2BM7 - chains A and C of the 3 polymer chains in the assembly; structure by X-ray diffraction, 2.70 A resolution.

# Chain A (and C)
Name: Pentapeptide repeat family protein
From: Mycobacterium tuberculosis
Notes: chain C of this document is another copy of the same molecule, construct and numbering; everything in this record applies to it too
UniProt: O50390 (O50390_MYCTU); residues 1-183 here = UniProt positions 1-183
Amino-acid sequence (186 residues; numbered -2 to 183; the number before each row is that of its first residue; numbers below 1 keep their minus sign (Gly-2 is residue -2)):
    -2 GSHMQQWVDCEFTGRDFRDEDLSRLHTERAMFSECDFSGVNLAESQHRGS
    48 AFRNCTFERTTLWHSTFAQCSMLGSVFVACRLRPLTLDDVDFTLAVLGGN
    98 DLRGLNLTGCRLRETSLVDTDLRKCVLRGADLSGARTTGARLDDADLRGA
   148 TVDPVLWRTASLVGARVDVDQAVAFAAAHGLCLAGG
Not modelled in the structure: -2 to 2, 182-183 (chain C: -2 to 3)

# Interface between chain A and chain C
Residue-residue contacts (4):
  Asp85(A) with Arg108(C), salt bridge
  Arg125(A) with Thr148(C)
  Asp165(A) with Asp167(C)
  Val166(A) with Asp167(C), hydrogen bond (backbone-side chain)
Interface residues without a listed pair, chain A (5 interface residues in all): Asn103
Interface residues without a listed pair, chain C (7 interface residues in all): Arg110, Val149, Val166, Val170

# In short
5 residues of chain A and 7 residues of chain C are in contact, with 1 hydrogen bond and 1 salt bridge. Polar
contacts include Asp85(A)-Arg108(C) and Val166(A)-Asp167(C).
Both chains are Pentapeptide repeat family protein (Mycobacterium tuberculosis). Entry 2BM7 (The Structure of
MfpA (Rv3361c, P3221 Crystal form). The Pentapeptide Repeat Protein from Mycobacterium tuberculosis Folds ...)
was determined by X-ray diffraction together with 2BM4 and 2BM5 from the same study.
